Entry 8F2R (electron microscopy, 3.12 A resolution); this record covers chains E and G of the 10 polymer chains in the assembly.

[Chain E]
Protein: COMM domain-containing protein 5
Source organism: Homo sapiens
UniProt: Q9GZQ3 (COMD5_HUMAN); residue numbers follow UniProt; this construct covers 20-224
Chain sequence (205 residues; each row starts with the number of its first residue):
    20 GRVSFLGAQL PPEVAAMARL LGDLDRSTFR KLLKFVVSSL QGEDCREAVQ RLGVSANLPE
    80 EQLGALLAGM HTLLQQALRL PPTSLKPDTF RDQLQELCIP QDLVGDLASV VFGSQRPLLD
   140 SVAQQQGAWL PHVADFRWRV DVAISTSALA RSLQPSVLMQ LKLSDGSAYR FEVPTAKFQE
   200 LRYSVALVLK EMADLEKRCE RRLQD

[Chain G]
Protein: COMM domain-containing protein 7
Source organism: Homo sapiens
UniProt: Q86VX2 (COMD7_HUMAN); residue numbers follow UniProt; this construct covers 1-200
Chain sequence (200 residues; row label = number of the first residue in the row):
     1 MGRLHCTEDP VPEAVGGDMQ QLNQLGAQQF SALTEVLFHF LTEPKEVERF LAQLSEFATT
    61 NQISLGSLRS IVKSLLLVPN GALKKSLTAK QVQADFITLG LSEEKATYFS EKWKQNAPTL
   121 ARWAIGQTLM INQLIDMEWK FGVTSGSSEL EKVGSIFLQL KLVVKKGNQT ENVYIELTLP
   181 QFYSFLHEME RVRTSMECFC

[How chain E and chain G interact]
Contacting residue pairs (27):
  Arg-156(E) with Ser-148(G); Glu-149(G), salt bridge
  Trp-157(E) with Ser-147(G); Ser-148(G), hydrogen bond (backbone-backbone)
  Arg-158(E) with Thr-144(G); Gly-146(G); Phe-157(G); Gln-159(G); Glu-176(G), salt bridge
  Val-159(E) with Thr-144(G); Ser-145(G), hydrogen bond (backbone-backbone); Gly-146(G), hydrogen bond (backbone-backbone)
  Asp-160(E) with Lys-140(G), salt bridge; Val-143(G)
  Val-161(E) with Gly-142(G); Val-143(G), hydrogen bond (backbone-backbone)
  Ala-162(E) with Lys-140(G); Phe-141(G); Gly-142(G)
  Ile-163(E) with Phe-141(G), hydrophobic; Val-143(G), hydrophobic
  Ser-164(E) with Trp-139(G); Lys-140(G); Phe-141(G), hydrogen bond (backbone-backbone)
  Thr-165(E) with Trp-139(G); Lys-140(G)
  Ser-166(E) with Trp-139(G), hydrogen bond (backbone-backbone)

[In short]
11 residues of chain E face 14 of chain G across their interface, with 6 hydrogen bonds and 3 salt bridges.
Polar contacts include Arg-156(E)/Glu-149(G), Arg-158(E)/Glu-176(G) and Asp-160(E)/Lys-140(G).
Here chain E is COMM domain-containing protein 5 and chain G is COMM domain-containing protein 7, both from
Homo sapiens. Entry 8F2R (Human CCC complex) was determined by electron microscopy together with 8ESD, 8ESE
and 8F2U from the same study.
